Entry 6XOX (electron microscopy, 3.10 A resolution); this record covers chains B and G of the 6 polymer chains in the assembly.

# Chain B
Molecule: Guanine nucleotide-binding protein G(I)/G(S)/G(T) subunit beta-1
Source organism: Homo sapiens
UniProt: P62873 (GBB1_HUMAN); numbering as in UniProt (aligned over 2-340)
Chain sequence (350 residues; each row starts with the number of its first residue; numbers below 1 keep their minus sign (Met-9 is residue -9)):
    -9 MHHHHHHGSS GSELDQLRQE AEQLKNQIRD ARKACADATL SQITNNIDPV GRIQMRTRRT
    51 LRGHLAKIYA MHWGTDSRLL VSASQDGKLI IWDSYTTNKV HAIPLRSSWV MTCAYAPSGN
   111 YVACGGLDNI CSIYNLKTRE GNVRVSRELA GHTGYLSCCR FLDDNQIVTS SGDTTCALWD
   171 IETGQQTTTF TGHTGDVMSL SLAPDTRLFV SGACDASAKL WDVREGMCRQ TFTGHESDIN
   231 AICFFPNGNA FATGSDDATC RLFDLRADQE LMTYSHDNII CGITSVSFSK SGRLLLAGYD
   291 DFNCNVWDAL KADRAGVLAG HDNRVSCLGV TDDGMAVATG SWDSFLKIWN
Unresolved in the structure: -9 to 1
Construct notes: expression tag (-9 to 1)

# Chain G
Molecule: Guanine nucleotide-binding protein G(I)/G(S)/G(O) subunit gamma-2
Source organism: Homo sapiens
UniProt: P59768 (GBG2_HUMAN); residues 1-71 here = UniProt positions 1-71
Chain sequence (71 residues; row label = number of the first residue in the row):
     1 MASNNTASIA QARKLVEQLK MEANIDRIKV SKAAADLMAY CEAHAKEDPL LTPVPASENP
    61 FREKKFFCAI L
Unresolved in the structure: 1-4, 64-71

# Chain B / chain G interface
Pairs across the interface (93):
  Leu4(B) with Ser8(G); Ile9(G), hydrophobic
  Leu7(B) with Arg13(G); Val16(G)
  Glu10(B) with Val16(G)
  Ala11(B) with Val16(G), hydrophobic; Leu19(G)
  Leu14(B) with Val16(G); Leu19(G), hydrophobic; Lys20(G)
  Lys15(B) with Leu19(G)
  Ile18(B) with Leu19(G), hydrophobic; Glu22(G); Ala23(G), hydrophobic
  Ala21(B) with Arg27(G)
  Ala24(B) with Lys29(G)
  Cys25(B) with Arg27(G); Lys29(G); Val30(G), hydrogen bond (backbone-backbone)
  Asp27(B) with Lys29(G); Val30(G); Ser31(G), hydrogen bond
  Ala28(B) with Val30(G)
  Leu30(B) with Ala34(G), hydrophobic
  Ile33(B) with Ser31(G); Ala34(G), hydrophobic; Ala35(G); Met38(G)
  Ile37(B) with Glu42(G)
  Val40(B) with Leu51(G), hydrophobic
  Ile43(B) with Leu50(G)
  Met45(B) with Leu50(G), hydrophobic
  Arg48(B) with Phe61(G); Arg62(G)
  Arg49(B) with Pro60(G); Phe61(G), hydrogen bond (side chain-backbone)
  Ser84(B) with Phe61(G)
  Tyr85(B) with Pro60(G); Phe61(G), hydrophobic
  Thr181(B) with Lys14(G)
  Met217(B) with Met21(G), hydrophobic
  Cys218(B) with Gln18(G); Met21(G)
  Arg219(B) with Glu22(G)
  Gln220(B) with Glu22(G); Ile25(G)
  Thr221(B) with Glu22(G), hydrogen bond (backbone-side chain)
  Phe235(B) with Leu37(G), hydrophobic; Tyr40(G), hydrophobic; Cys41(G), hydrophobic
  Pro236(B) with Tyr40(G), hydrogen bond (backbone-side chain)
  Asn237(B) with Tyr40(G)
  Ala240(B) with Leu37(G), hydrophobic
  Asp254(B) with Ala33(G)
  Arg256(B) with Arg27(G); Ile28(G), hydrogen bond (backbone-backbone); Asp36(G), salt bridge
  Ala257(B) with Ile28(G); Val30(G), hydrophobic; Ala33(G), hydrophobic
  Asp258(B) with Glu22(G); Ile25(G); Arg27(G), salt bridge
  Gln259(B) with Val30(G)
  Leu261(B) with Val30(G), hydrophobic; Leu37(G), hydrophobic
  Ser279(B) with Asp48(G); Leu50(G)
  Lys280(B) with Glu47(G); Asp48(G)
  Ser281(B) with Tyr40(G); Cys41(G); His44(G); Asp48(G), hydrogen bond; Leu51(G)
  Gly282(B) with Cys41(G), hydrogen bond (backbone-side chain)
  Arg283(B) with Leu51(G)
  Leu284(B) with Leu50(G), hydrophobic
  Leu300(B) with Cys41(G), hydrophobic
  Asp323(B) with Pro49(G)
  Gly324(B) with Pro49(G); Leu50(G)
  Met325(B) with Pro49(G), hydrophobic; Leu50(G); Asn59(G); Pro60(G); Phe61(G), hydrophobic
  Ala326(B) with Phe61(G), hydrophobic
  Val327(B) with Leu50(G), hydrophobic
  Ile338(B) with Phe61(G), hydrophobic
  Asn340(B) with Leu50(G); Asn59(G); Phe61(G)
Other interface residues (no listed pair), chain B (59 interface residues in all): Glu3, Arg22, Ala26, Thr29, Thr34, Trp63, Leu252
Other interface residues (no listed pair), chain G (41 interface residues in all): Ala12, Leu15, Asp26, Ala45, Glu63

# In short
59 residues of chain B face 41 of chain G across their interface, with 8 hydrogen bonds and 2 salt bridges.
Among the polar pairs are Arg256(B)-Asp36(G), Asp258(B)-Arg27(G) and Asp27(B)-Ser31(G).
Chain B is Guanine nucleotide-binding protein G(I)/G(S)/G(T) subunit beta-1 and chain G is Guanine
nucleotide-binding protein G(I)/G(S)/G(O) subunit gamma-2, both from Homo sapiens; the structure, cryo-EM of
human GLP-1R bound to non-peptide agonist LY3502970, was determined by electron microscopy.
